Entry 8KE5 (X-ray diffraction, 1.90 A resolution); this record covers chain A.

Chain A:
Molecule: Pyrrolysine--tRNA ligase
Source organism: Methanosarcina mazei
Notes: EC 6.1.1.26; fragment: C-terminus domain
Reference sequence: A0A0F8JXW8 (A0A0F8JXW8_METMZ); numbering as in UniProt (aligned over 185-454)
Sequence (277 residues; numbered 178 to 454; the number before each row is that of its first residue):
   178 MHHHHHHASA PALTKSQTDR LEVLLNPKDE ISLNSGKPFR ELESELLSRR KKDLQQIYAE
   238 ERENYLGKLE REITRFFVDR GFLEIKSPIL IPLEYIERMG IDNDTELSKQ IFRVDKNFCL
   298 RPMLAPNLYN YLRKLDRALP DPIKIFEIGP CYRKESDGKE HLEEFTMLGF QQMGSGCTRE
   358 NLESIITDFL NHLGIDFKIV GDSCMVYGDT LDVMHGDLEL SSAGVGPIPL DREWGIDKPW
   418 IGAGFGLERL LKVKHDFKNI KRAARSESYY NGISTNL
Disordered / not traced: 178-188, 379-385
Construct notes: expression tag (178-184); engineered mutation Gly346 (Asn in A0A0F8JXW8), Gln348 (Cys in A0A0F8JXW8), Gly401 (Val in A0A0F8JXW8)
Ion coordination: Mg2+: Glu396, Ser399 (together with AMP-PNP)
Residues lining bound ligands:
  - AMP-PNP (ANP; phosphoaminophosphonic acid-adenylate ester): Arg330, Glu332, Glu337, His338, Leu339, Phe342, Met344, Glu396, Leu397, Ser398, Ser399, Gly421, Phe422, Gly423, Arg426, Ile437
  - FXL ((2R)-2-azanyl-3-(3-chlorophenyl)propanoic acid): Met300, Leu301, Ala302, Leu305, Tyr306, Met344, Gly346, Phe347, Gln348, Ser399, Trp417, Gly419, Ala420, Gly421
Reported in the primary citation:
  - mutagenesis - N346G/C348Q/V401G: increased catalytic activity on D- and LFAs (proposed by the authors, not directly observed)

Summary:
Ligands of chain A: AMP-PNP and compound FXL. Glu396 and Ser399 coordinate Mg2+. The paper reports that
N346G/C348Q/V401G increase catalytic activity on D- and LFAs.
Chain A is Pyrrolysine--tRNA ligase (Methanosarcina mazei); the structure, PylRS C-terminus domain mutant
bound with D-3-chlorophenylalanine and AMPNP, was determined by X-ray diffraction (same publication as 8KE1,
8KE2, 8KE3, 8KE4 and 8KE6).
